PDB entry 1KNK | X-ray diffraction, 2.80 A resolution | chain A

Chain A:
Name: 2C-methyl-D-erythritol 2,4-cyclodiphosphate synthase
From: Escherichia coli
Reference sequence: P62617 (ISPF_ECOLI); residue numbers follow UniProt; this construct covers 1-159
Chain sequence (159 residues; numbered 1 to 159; the number before each row is that of its first residue):
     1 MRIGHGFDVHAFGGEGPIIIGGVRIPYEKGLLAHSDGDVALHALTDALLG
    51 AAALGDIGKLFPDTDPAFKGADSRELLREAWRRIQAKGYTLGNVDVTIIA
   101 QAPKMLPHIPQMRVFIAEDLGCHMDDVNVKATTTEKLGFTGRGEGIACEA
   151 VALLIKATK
Not modelled in the structure: 157-159
Ion coordination: Mn2+: Asp8, His10, His42
UniProt features mapped onto this chain:
  - binding site (4-CDP-2-C-methyl-D-erythritol 2-phosphate): Asp8 to His10, His34, Ser35, Asp56 to Gly58, Phe61 to Asp65, Ala100 to Leu106, Thr132 to Glu135, Phe139, Arg142
  - binding site (a divalent metal cation): Asp8, His10, His42
  - site (Transition state stabilizer): His34, Thr133
  - mutagenesis: Asp8 (D8S: Loss of activity), His42 (H42S: Loss of activity), Asp56 (D56S: 35% decrease of activity), Arg142 (R142M: Little effect on the overall structure; when associated with L-144), Glu144 (E144L: Little effect on the overall structure; when associated with M-142)
Reported in the primary citation:
  - Mn2+ coordination: Asp8, His42

In short:
Asp8, His10 and His42 form the Mn2+ site. From UniProt: 26 residues binding 4-CDP-2-C-methyl-D-erythritol
2-phosphate, 3 divalent metal cation-binding residues and 5 mutagenesis sites. The paper reports Mn2+
coordination by Asp8 and His42.
Chain A is 2C-methyl-D-erythritol 2,4-cyclodiphosphate synthase (Escherichia coli); the structure, Crystal
Structure of 2-C-methyl-D-erythritol 2,4-cyclodiphosphate Synthase (ispF) from E. coli involved in
Mevalonate-Independent Isoprenoid Biosynthesis, was determined by X-ray diffraction.
